PDB entry 4PZ2 | X-ray diffraction, 2.40 A resolution | chains A and D of the 4 polymer chains in the assembly

[Chain A (and D)]
Name: ZmALDH
Source organism: Zea mays
Notes: chain D of this document is another copy of the same molecule, construct and numbering; everything in this record applies to it too
UniProtKB: K7VEU7 (K7VEU7_MAIZE); the construct has insertions or renumbered stretches relative to UniProt, so the offset changes along the chain: 1-17 = UniProt 1-17; 21-519 = UniProt 18-516
Amino-acid sequence (534 residues; row label = number of the first residue in the row; numbers below 1 keep their minus sign (Gly-14 is residue -14)):
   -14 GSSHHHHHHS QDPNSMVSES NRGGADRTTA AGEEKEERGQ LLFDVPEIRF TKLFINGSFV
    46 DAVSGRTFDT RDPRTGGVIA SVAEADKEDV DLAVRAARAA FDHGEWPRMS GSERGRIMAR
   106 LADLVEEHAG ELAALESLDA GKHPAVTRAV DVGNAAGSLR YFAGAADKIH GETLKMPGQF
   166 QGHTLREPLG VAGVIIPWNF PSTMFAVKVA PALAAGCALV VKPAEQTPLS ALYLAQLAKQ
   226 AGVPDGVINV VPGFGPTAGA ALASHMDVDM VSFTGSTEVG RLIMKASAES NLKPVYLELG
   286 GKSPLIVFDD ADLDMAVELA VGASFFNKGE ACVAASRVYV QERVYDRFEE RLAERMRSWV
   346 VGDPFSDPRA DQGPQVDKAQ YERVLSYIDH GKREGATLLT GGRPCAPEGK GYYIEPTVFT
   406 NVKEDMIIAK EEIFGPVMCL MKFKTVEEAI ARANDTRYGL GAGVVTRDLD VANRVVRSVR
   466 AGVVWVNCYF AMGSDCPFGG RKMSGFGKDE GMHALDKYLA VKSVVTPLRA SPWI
Disordered / not traced: -14 to 26, 393-394 (chain D: -14 to 25, 393-395)
Differences from the reference sequence: expression tag (-14 to 0, 18-20)
Metal / ion sites: Na+: Thr55, Arg56, Asp124, Gln211
Small-molecule neighbours: NAD (nicotinamide-adenine-dinucleotide): Ile180, Ile181, Pro182, Trp183, Asn184, Met189, Lys207, Pro208, Ala209, Glu210, Phe239, Gly240, Pro241, Gly244, Ala245, Phe258, Thr259, Gly260, Ser261, Val264, Leu267, Ile268, Glu283, Leu284, Gly285, Gly286, Cys317, Glu417, Phe419, Leu445, Phe483

[Interface between chain A and chain D]
Pairs across the interface (61):
  Pro92(A) with Pro517(D); Trp518(D); Ile519(D), hydrogen bond (backbone-backbone)
  Arg93(A) with Pro517(D), hydrogen bond (side chain-backbone); Ile519(D)
  Met94(A) with Ile519(D)
  Ser95(A) with Met161(D); Pro162(D); Ile519(D)
  Arg99(A) with Lys160(D); Ile519(D), hydrogen bond (side chain-backbone)
  Ala151(A) with Lys160(D)
  Asp152(A) with Lys160(D)
  Ile154(A) with Lys160(D)
  His155(A) with Thr158(D)
  Gly156(A) with Glu157(D); Thr158(D), hydrogen bond (backbone-backbone)
  Glu157(A) with His155(D); Gly156(D); Thr158(D)
  Thr158(A) with His155(D); Gly156(D), hydrogen bond (backbone-backbone); Glu157(D); Thr158(D); His168(D); Thr169(D), hydrogen bond (side chain-backbone)
  Lys160(A) with Arg99(D); Ala151(D); Asp152(D); Ile154(D)
  Met161(A) with Ser95(D)
  Pro162(A) with Ser95(D)
  Gln166(A) with Leu170(D)
  His168(A) with Thr158(D)
  Thr169(A) with Thr158(D), hydrogen bond (backbone-side chain)
  Leu170(A) with Trp518(D), hydrophobic
  Arg171(A) with Trp518(D)
  Glu172(A) with Trp518(D), hydrogen bond
  Pro173(A) with Trp518(D)
  Arg452(A) with Arg452(D); Asp453(D); Leu454(D), hydrogen bond (backbone-backbone)
  Asp453(A) with Arg452(D), salt bridge
  Leu454(A) with Arg452(D), hydrogen bond (backbone-backbone); Leu454(D), hydrophobic; Val471(D), hydrophobic; Asn472(D)
  Asp455(A) with Arg452(D), salt bridge
  Val471(A) with Leu454(D), hydrophobic
  Asn472(A) with Leu454(D)
  Pro517(A) with Pro92(D); Arg93(D), hydrogen bond (backbone-side chain)
  Trp518(A) with Pro92(D); Leu170(D), hydrophobic; Glu172(D), hydrogen bond; Pro173(D)
  Ile519(A) with Pro92(D), hydrogen bond (backbone-backbone); Arg93(D); Met94(D); Ser95(D); Arg99(D), hydrogen bond (backbone-side chain)
Other interface residues (no listed pair), chain A (37 interface residues in all): Lys153, Leu159, Gly163, Thr451, Ala457, Ser516
Other interface residues (no listed pair), chain D (37 interface residues in all): Gly96, Lys153, Leu159, Gly163, Gln166, Arg171, Thr451, Ala457, Ser516

[Summary]
The chain A/chain D interface involves 37 residues from each chain, with 14 hydrogen bonds and 2 salt bridges.
Among the polar pairs are Asp453(A)-Arg452(D), Asp455(A)-Arg452(D) and Arg93(A)-Pro517(D). Bound to chain A:
NAD. Thr55(A), Arg56(A), Asp124(A) and Gln211(A) form the Na+ site.
Chain A and chain D are both ZmALDH (Zea mays); the structure, Structure of Zm ALDH2-6 (RF2F) in complex with
NAD, was determined by X-ray diffraction, deposited together with 4PXL and 4PXN.
